Entry 6V8O (electron microscopy, 3.07 A resolution); this record covers chains I and L of the 22 polymer chains in the assembly.

== Chain I (and L) ==
Name: Chromatin structure-remodeling complex protein RSC8
From: Saccharomyces cerevisiae (strain ATCC 204508 / S288c)
Notes: chain L of this document is another copy of the same molecule, construct and numbering; everything in this record applies to it too
Reference sequence: P43609 (RSC8_YEAST); residues 1-557 here = UniProt positions 1-557
Amino-acid sequence (557 residues; numbered 1 to 557; the number before each row is that of its first residue):
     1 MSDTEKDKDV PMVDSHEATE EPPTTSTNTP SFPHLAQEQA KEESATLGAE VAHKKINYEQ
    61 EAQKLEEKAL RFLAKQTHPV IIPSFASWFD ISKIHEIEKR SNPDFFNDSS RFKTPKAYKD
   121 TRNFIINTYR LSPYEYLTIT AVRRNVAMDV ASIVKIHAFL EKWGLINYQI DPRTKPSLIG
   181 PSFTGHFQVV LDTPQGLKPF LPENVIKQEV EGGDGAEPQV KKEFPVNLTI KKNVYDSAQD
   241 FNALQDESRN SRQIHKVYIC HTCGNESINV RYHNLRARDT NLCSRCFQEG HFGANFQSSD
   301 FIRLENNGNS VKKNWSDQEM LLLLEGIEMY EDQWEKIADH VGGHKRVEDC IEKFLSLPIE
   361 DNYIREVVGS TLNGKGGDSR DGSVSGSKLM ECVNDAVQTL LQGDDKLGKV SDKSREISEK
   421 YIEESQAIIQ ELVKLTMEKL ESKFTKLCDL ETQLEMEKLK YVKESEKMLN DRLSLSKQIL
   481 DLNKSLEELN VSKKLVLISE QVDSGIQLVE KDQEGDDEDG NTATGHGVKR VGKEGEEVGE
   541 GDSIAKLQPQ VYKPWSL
Unresolved in the structure: 1-56, 203-221, 369-557 (chain L: 1-57, 205-219, 305-311, 378-557)
Metal / ion sites: Zn2+: Cys-260, Cys-263, Cys-283, Cys-286

== How chain I and chain L interact ==
Residue-residue contacts - 61 pairs, chain I then chain L:
  Leu-73(I) / His-186(L)
  Ala-74(I) / Ser-182(L)
  Ala-74(I) / His-186(L)  hydrogen bond (backbone-side chain)
  Ala-74(I) / Phe-187(L)
  Gln-76(I) / Phe-187(L)
  Gln-76(I) / Gln-188(L)  hydrogen bond (side chain-backbone)
  Val-80(I) / Gln-188(L)
  Val-80(I) / Val-189(L)
  Val-80(I) / Val-190(L)  hydrogen bond (backbone-backbone)
  Ile-81(I) / Val-190(L)
  Ile-82(I) / Val-189(L)  hydrophobic
  Ile-82(I) / Val-190(L)  hydrogen bond (backbone-backbone)
  Ile-82(I) / Leu-191(L)
  Ile-82(I) / Asp-192(L)  hydrogen bond (backbone-backbone)
  Ser-84(I) / Asp-192(L)  hydrogen bond (side chain-backbone)
  Ser-84(I) / Thr-193(L)  hydrogen bond (side chain-backbone)
  Ser-87(I) / Leu-191(L)
  Ile-91(I) / Thr-184(L)
  Ile-91(I) / Gly-185(L)
  Phe-124(I) / Pro-181(L)
  Asn-127(I) / Pro-181(L)
  Asn-127(I) / Ser-182(L)
  Asn-127(I) / Thr-184(L)  hydrogen bond
  Thr-128(I) / Pro-181(L)
  Arg-130(I) / Thr-184(L)
  Arg-130(I) / Phe-187(L)
  Leu-131(I) / Pro-181(L)  hydrophobic
  Leu-131(I) / Ser-182(L)
  Leu-131(I) / Thr-184(L)
  Tyr-168(I) / Asp-192(L)  hydrogen bond
  Lys-175(I) / Asp-192(L)  salt bridge
  Lys-175(I) / Leu-197(L)
  Pro-176(I) / Gln-195(L)
  Pro-176(I) / Gly-196(L)
  Pro-176(I) / Leu-197(L)  hydrogen bond (backbone-backbone)
  Ser-177(I) / Leu-197(L)
  Leu-178(I) / Gln-195(L)
  Leu-178(I) / Leu-197(L)  hydrogen bond (backbone-backbone)
  Leu-178(I) / Pro-199(L)
  Gly-180(I) / Lys-198(L)
  Ser-182(I) / Pro-202(L)  hydrogen bond (side chain-backbone)
  Ser-182(I) / Glu-203(L)
  Phe-183(I) / Pro-199(L)  hydrophobic
  Phe-187(I) / Leu-201(L)  hydrophobic
  Leu-191(I) / His-186(L)
  Gln-195(I) / Lys-175(L)
  Gly-196(I) / Pro-172(L)
  Gly-196(I) / Arg-173(L)
  Lys-198(I) / Pro-172(L)
  Phe-200(I) / Tyr-134(L)  hydrophobic
  Phe-200(I) / Asp-171(L)
  Tyr-235(I) / Gln-188(L)  hydrogen bond
  Ala-238(I) / Pro-199(L)  hydrophobic
  Phe-241(I) / Gln-188(L)
  Phe-241(I) / Pro-199(L)  hydrophobic
  Asn-242(I) / Leu-197(L)  hydrogen bond (side chain-backbone)
  Asn-242(I) / Pro-199(L)
  Leu-244(I) / Gln-188(L)
  Pro-358(I) / Lys-222(L)
  Pro-358(I) / Phe-224(L)
  Asn-362(I) / Glu-223(L)
Other interface residues (no listed pair), chain I (46 interface residues in all): Lys-75, Pro-83, Ile-126, Ile-170, Pro-172, Pro-181, Val-189, Pro-199, Pro-202, Asn-233, Arg-365
Other interface residues (no listed pair), chain L (31 interface residues in all): Ile-170, Phe-183, Phe-200

== Summary ==
Chain I and chain L form an interface of 46 and 31 residues respectively; the contacts include 14 hydrogen
bonds and 1 salt bridge. Among the polar pairs are Lys-175(I)/Asp-192(L), Ala-74(I)/His-186(L) and
Gln-76(I)/Gln-188(L). The Zn2+ site is built by Cys-260(I), Cys-263(I), Cys-283(I) and Cys-286(I).
Chain I and chain L are both Chromatin structure-remodeling complex protein RSC8 (Saccharomyces cerevisiae
(strain ATCC 204508 / S288c)); the structure, RSC core, was determined by electron microscopy (same
publication as 6V92).
